3GBW - chain A; structure by X-ray diffraction, 1.32 A resolution.

Chain A:
Molecule: E3 ubiquitin-protein ligase MYCBP2
From: Mus musculus
Notes: EC 6.3.2.-; fragment: First PHR domain:
UniProt: Q7TPH6 (MYCB2_MOUSE); residues 1229-1390 here correspond to UniProt positions 1191-1352 (UniProt number = residue number - 38)
Chain sequence (164 residues; row label = number of the first residue in the row):
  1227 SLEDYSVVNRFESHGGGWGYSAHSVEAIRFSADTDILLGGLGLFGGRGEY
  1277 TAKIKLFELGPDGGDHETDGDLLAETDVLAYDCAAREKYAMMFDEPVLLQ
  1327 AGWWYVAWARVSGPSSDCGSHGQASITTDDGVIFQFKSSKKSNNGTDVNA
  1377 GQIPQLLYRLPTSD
Unresolved in the structure: 1388-1390
Construct notes: expression tag (1227-1228)
Modified residues: Mse-1317 (selenomethionine; parent Met); Mse-1318 (selenomethionine; parent Met)
Reported in the primary citation:
  - contacts within the chain: Phe-1270/Gly-1271, Gly-1271/Gly-1272, Gly-1271/Arg-1273, Gly-1271/Tyr-1276, Gly-1271/Tyr-1307, Gly-1271/Cys-1309

Overview:
The paper reports contacts within the chain involving Phe-1270, Gly-1271 and Gly-1272 among others.
Chain A is E3 ubiquitin-protein ligase MYCBP2 (Mus musculus); the structure, Crystal structure of the first
PHR domain of the Mouse Myc-binding protein 2 (MYCBP-2), was determined by X-ray diffraction (same publication
as 3HWJ).
